4Z31 - chains A and C of the 6 polymer chains in the assembly; structure by X-ray diffraction, 2.50 A resolution.

Chain A:
Name: Roquin-2
Organism: Homo sapiens
Reference sequence: Q9HBD1 (RC3H2_HUMAN); residues 87-404 here = UniProt positions 87-404
Amino-acid sequence (319 residues; row label = number of the first residue in the row):
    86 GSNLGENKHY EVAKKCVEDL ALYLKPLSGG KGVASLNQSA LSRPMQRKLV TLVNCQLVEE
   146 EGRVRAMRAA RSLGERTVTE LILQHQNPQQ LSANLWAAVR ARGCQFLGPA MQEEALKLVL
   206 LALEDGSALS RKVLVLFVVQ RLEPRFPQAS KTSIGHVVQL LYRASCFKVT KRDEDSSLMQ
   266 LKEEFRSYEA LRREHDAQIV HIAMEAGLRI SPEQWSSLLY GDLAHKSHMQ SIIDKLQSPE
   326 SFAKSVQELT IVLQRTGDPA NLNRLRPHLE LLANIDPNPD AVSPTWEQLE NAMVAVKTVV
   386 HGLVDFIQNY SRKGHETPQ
Unresolved in the structure: 86-91, 112-124, 398-404
Sequence notes: expression tag (86)
UniProt features mapped onto this chain:
  - mutagenesis: Gln244 to Arg248 (Abolishes binding to CDE RNA but not dsRNA), Ser323 (S323E: Decreases dsRNA-binding)
Reported in the primary citation:
  - binding site for the 15-nt RNA strand: Arg216, Arg248, Ser250, Ser262
  - binding site for the 15-nt RNA strand (chain C): Ser312, Gln315, Asp319
  - binding site for the 15-nt RNA strand: Arg128, Arg153, Ser157
  - mutagenesis - Q244A/Y247A/R248E/S323E (Kd 590 nM): decreased binding to Tnf23 RNA duplex
  - post-translational modification sites: Ser323 (citing earlier work)
  - contacts within the chain: Arg294-Glu333, Ala291-Arg340
  - conformationally variable residues (domain motion): Ser323

Chain C:
Molecule: 15-nt RNA strand
Sequence (15 nucleotides; each row starts with the number of its first residue):
     1 AUGUUCUGUG AACAC
Unresolved in the structure: 1

How chain A and chain C interact:
Residue-residue contacts - 10 pairs, chain A then chain C:
  Pro111(A) with G3(C), phosphate contact
  Ser312(A) with A12(C), hydrogen bond to the sugar; C13(C), sugar contact
  Gln315(A) with A12(C), hydrogen bond to the sugar; C13(C), sugar contact
  Ser316(A) with C13(C), hydrogen bond to the phosphate; A14(C), hydrogen bond to the phosphate
  Asp319(A) with C13(C), hydrogen bond to the sugar; A14(C), sugar contact
  Lys320(A) with C15(C), salt bridge to the phosphate
Also at the interface, not in a pair above, chain A (7 interface residues in all): Lys110
Also at the interface, not in a pair above, chain C (6 interface residues in all): U4

Overview:
7 residues of chain A and 6 residues of chain C are in contact; the contacts include 5 hydrogen bonds and 1
salt bridge. Polar contacts include Ser312(A)-A12(C), Gln315(A)-A12(C) and Asp319(A)-C13(C). The paper reports
a binding site for the 15-nt RNA strand at Arg216(A), Arg248(A) and Ser250(A) among others;
Q244A/Y247A/R248E/S323E of chain A reduce binding to Tnf23 RNA duplex.
Here chain A is Roquin-2 (Homo sapiens) and chain C is a 15-nt RNA strand. Entry 4Z31 (Crystal structure of
the RC3H2 ROQ domain in complex with stem-loop and double-stranded forms of RNA) was determined by X-ray
diffraction together with 4Z30 from the same study.
